7YQH - chains B and E of the 8 polymer chains in the assembly; structure by electron microscopy, 5.60 A resolution (low resolution: residue-level contacts below are approximate; hydrogen-bond / salt-bridge calls are withheld).

== Chain B ==
Protein: Structural maintenance of chromosomes protein 6
From: Saccharomyces cerevisiae S288C
UniProt: Q12749 (SMC6_YEAST); numbering as in UniProt (aligned over 1-1114)
Amino-acid sequence (1114 residues; numbered 1 to 1114; the number before each row is that of its first residue):
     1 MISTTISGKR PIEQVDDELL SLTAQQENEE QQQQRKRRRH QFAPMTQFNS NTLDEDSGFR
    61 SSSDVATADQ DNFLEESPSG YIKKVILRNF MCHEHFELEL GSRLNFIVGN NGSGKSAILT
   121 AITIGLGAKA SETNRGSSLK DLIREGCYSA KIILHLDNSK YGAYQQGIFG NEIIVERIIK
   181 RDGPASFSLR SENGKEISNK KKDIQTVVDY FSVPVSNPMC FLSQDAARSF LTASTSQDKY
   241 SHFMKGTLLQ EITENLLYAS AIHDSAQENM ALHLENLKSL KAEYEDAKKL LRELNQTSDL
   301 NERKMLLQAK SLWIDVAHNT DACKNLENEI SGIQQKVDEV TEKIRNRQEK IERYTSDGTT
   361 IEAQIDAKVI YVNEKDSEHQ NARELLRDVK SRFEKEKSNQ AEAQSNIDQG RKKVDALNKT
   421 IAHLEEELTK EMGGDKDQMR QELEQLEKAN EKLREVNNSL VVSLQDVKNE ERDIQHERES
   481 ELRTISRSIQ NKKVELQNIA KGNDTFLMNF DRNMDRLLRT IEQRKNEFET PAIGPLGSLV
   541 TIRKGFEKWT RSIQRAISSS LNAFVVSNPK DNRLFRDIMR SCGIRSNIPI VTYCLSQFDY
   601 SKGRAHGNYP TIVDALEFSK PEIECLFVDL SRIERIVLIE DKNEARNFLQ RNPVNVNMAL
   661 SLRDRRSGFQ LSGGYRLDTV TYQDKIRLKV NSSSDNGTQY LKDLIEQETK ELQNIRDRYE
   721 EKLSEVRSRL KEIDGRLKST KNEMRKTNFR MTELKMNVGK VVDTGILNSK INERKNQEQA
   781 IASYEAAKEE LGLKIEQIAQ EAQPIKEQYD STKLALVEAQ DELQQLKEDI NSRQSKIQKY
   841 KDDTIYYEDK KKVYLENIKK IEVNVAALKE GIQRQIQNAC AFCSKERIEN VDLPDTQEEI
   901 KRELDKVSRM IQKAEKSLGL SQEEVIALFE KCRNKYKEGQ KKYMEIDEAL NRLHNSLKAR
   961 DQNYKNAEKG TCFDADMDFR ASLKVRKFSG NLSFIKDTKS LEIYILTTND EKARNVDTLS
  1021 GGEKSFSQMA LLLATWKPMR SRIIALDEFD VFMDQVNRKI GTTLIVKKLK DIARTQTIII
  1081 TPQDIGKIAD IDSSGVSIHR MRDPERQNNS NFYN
Disordered / not traced: 1-11, 47-73, 1105-1114
UniProt features mapped onto this chain:
  - motif: Arg35 to Arg39 (Nuclear localization signal)
  - binding site (ATP): Gly109 to Ser116

== Chain E ==
Protein: Non-structural maintenance of chromosome element 5
From: Saccharomyces cerevisiae S288C
UniProt: Q03718 (NSE5_YEAST); residues 1-556 here = UniProt positions 1-556
Amino-acid sequence (556 residues; each row starts with the number of its first residue):
     1 MDGALINSVL YVSPRNGAHY FVELTEKHLL AFEMLNSMCL LENYDHVLLF LECQFGKSHN
    61 LAVIPFDIIL VLFTLSTLSE YYKEPILRAN DPYNTSRETL SRRALKLLQK YLAILKEFDS
   121 EQYNLYDLEL LRCQFFLAID TLTPKKQKWG FDRFRRTKSE SGVTYRQNAS VDPELDQAKT
   181 FKNPYRSYIS CLEQRNTILG NRLLNLKLNE PGEFINMILW TLSNSLQEST PLFLSSHEIW
   241 MPLLEILIDL FSCRQDYFIQ HEVAQNVSKS LFVQRLSESP LAVFFESLNT RNFANRFSEY
   301 VFLNCDYKLP SDNYATPVHP VYNGENTIVD TYIPTIKCSP LYKSQKSLAL RRKLIGSCFK
   361 LLLRVPDGHR LITPRIVADD VIQGISRTLA SFNDILQFKK FFMTENLSQE SYFIPLLAEG
   421 TLSEILKDTQ ECVVILTLVE NLSDGVSFCN EVIGLVKSKC FAFTEQCSQA SYEEAVLNIE
   481 KCDVCLLVLL RYLLHLIGTE AILDAKEQLE MLHAIEKNDS GRRQWAKALN LGNDPPLLYP
   541 IVSQMFGVHD KSVIIE
Disordered / not traced: 1, 151-178

== How chain B and chain E interact ==
Contacting residue pairs (32):
  Gln962(B) with Pro92(E); Tyr93(E)
  Lys965(B) with Ala89(E); Pro92(E)
  Lys969(B) with Leu41(E); Glu42(E)
  Cys972(B) with Leu41(E)
  Phe973(B) with Met34(E); Ser37(E); Met38(E)
  Asp976(B) with Ser37(E)
  Met977(B) with Leu30(E); Glu33(E); Met34(E)
  Arg980(B) with Leu40(E); Ile189(E)
  Lys984(B) with Glu33(E)
  Ser989(B) with Arg186(E); Ser187(E); Ile189(E)
  Gly990(B) with Ile189(E)
  Asn991(B) with Leu40(E); Ile189(E)
  Leu992(B) with Leu40(E)
  Tyr1004(B) with Gln194(E)
  Leu1006(B) with Arg186(E); Ile189(E)
  Thr1007(B) with Arg186(E)
  Thr1008(B) with Arg186(E)
  Asp1010(B) with Arg186(E)
  Glu1011(B) with Arg186(E)
  Ala1013(B) with Ile189(E)
Also at the interface, not in a pair above, chain E (21 interface residues in all): Leu29, Asn36, Asn43, Asn90, Tyr188, Glu193

== Summary ==
20 residues of chain B face 21 of chain E across their interface. UniProt lists 8 ATP-binding residues on
chain B.
Chain B is Structural maintenance of chromosomes protein 6 and chain E is Non-structural maintenance of
chromosome element 5, both from Saccharomyces cerevisiae S288C; the structure, Cryo-EM structure of 8-subunit
Smc5/6, was determined by electron microscopy together with 7YLM, 7YMD, 8HQS, 8I13, 8I21, 8I4U and 6 further
entries from the same study.
